6X8Q - chains H and L of the 3 polymer chains in the assembly; structure by X-ray diffraction, 1.60 A resolution.

Chain H:
Protein: 3D11 Fab heavy chain
Source organism: Mus musculus
Notes: antibody fragment or engineered binder
Chain sequence (215 residues; numbered 1 to 216 plus 4 insertion-coded residues; 5 numbers in that range are skipped by the numbering (no residue carries them; nothing is unmodelled there); the number before each row is that of its first residue; a row labelled like 82A-82C holds insertion residues (82A, then the next letters in order)):
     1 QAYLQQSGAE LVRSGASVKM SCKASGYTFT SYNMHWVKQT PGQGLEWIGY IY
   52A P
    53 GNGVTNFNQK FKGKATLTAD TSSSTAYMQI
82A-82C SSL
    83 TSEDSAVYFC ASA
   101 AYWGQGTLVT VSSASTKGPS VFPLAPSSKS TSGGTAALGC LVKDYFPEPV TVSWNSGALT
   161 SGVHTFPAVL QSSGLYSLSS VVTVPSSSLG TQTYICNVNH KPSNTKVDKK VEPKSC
Disordered / not traced: 1-2
Disulfide bonds: Cys22-Cys92, Cys140-Cys196

Chain L:
Protein: 3D11 Fab light chain
Source organism: Mus musculus
Notes: antibody fragment or engineered binder
Chain sequence (219 residues; row label = number of the first residue in the row; a row labelled like 27A-27E holds insertion residues (27A, then the next letters in order)):
     1 DVVMTQTPLT LSVTIGQPAS ISCKSSQ
27A-27E SLLYS
    28 DGKTYLNWLL QRPGQSPKRL ISLVSELDSG VPDRFTGSGS GTDFTLKISR VEAEDLGVYY
    88 CWQGTHFPRT FGGGTKLEIK RTVAAPSVFI FPPSDEQLKS GTASVVCLLN NFYPREAKVQ
   148 WKVDNALQSG NSQESVTEQD SKDSTYSLSS TLTLSKADYE KHKVYACEVT HQGLSSPVTK
   208 SFNRGEC
Disulfide bonds: Cys23-Cys88, Cys134-Cys194

Interface between chain H and chain L:
Disulfides between the chains: Cys216(H)-Cys214(L)
Pairs across the interface - 69 pairs, chain H then chain L:
  His35(H) with Trp89(L)
  Val37(H) with Phe98(L), hydrophobic
  Gln39(H) with Gln38(L), hydrogen bond; Tyr87(L), hydrogen bond
  Gln43(H) with Tyr87(L), hydrogen bond (backbone-side chain)
  Leu45(H) with Tyr87(L), hydrophobic; Phe98(L)
  Trp47(H) with Phe94(L), hydrophobic; Pro95(L), hydrophobic; Arg96(L)
  Tyr50(H) with Phe94(L), hydrophobic; Arg96(L)
  Asn58(H) with Phe94(L)
  Phe91(H) with Gln38(L); Ser43(L); Pro44(L)
  Ala95(H) with Arg46(L), hydrogen bond (backbone-side chain)
  Ala101(H) with Arg46(L); Asp55(L)
  Trp103(H) with Leu36(L), hydrophobic; Pro44(L)
  Gly104(H) with Ser43(L), hydrogen bond (backbone-side chain)
  Gln105(H) with Ser43(L)
  Phe122(H) with Ser121(L); Gln124(L)
  Pro123(H) with Ser121(L); Glu123(L)
  Leu124(H) with Phe118(L); Val133(L), hydrophobic
  Ala125(H) with Phe118(L)
  Lys129(H) with Phe116(L); Ile117(L), hydrogen bond (backbone-backbone); Lys207(L); Ser208(L), hydrogen bond (side chain-backbone)
  Ser130(H) with Phe116(L); Ile117(L); Phe118(L)
  Thr131(H) with Phe116(L); Lys207(L)
  Ser132(H) with Ser114(L); Phe116(L)
  Ala137(H) with Phe116(L), hydrophobic; Phe118(L); Leu135(L), hydrophobic
  Leu138(H) with Phe118(L), hydrophobic
  Leu141(H) with Ser131(L)
  His164(H) with Asn137(L), hydrogen bond; Asn138(L), hydrogen bond; Ser174(L), hydrogen bond
  Phe166(H) with Leu135(L), hydrophobic; Ser162(L); Thr164(L); Ser174(L); Leu175(L), hydrophobic; Ser176(L)
  Pro167(H) with Ser162(L), hydrogen bond (backbone-side chain); Val163(L)
  Val169(H) with Gln160(L); Glu161(L); Ser162(L)
  Leu170(H) with Gln160(L), hydrogen bond (backbone-side chain)
  Gln171(H) with Gln160(L)
  Val181(H) with Leu135(L), hydrophobic
  Thr183(H) with Asn137(L)
  Lys209(H) with Glu123(L), salt bridge
  Lys214(H) with Pro120(L); Cys214(L)
  Cys216(H) with Glu213(L); Cys214(L), disulfide
Other interface residues (no listed pair), chain H (44 interface residues in all): Asn33, Glu46, Asn60, Ser128, Thr135, Ala136, Lys143, Ser179
Other interface residues (no listed pair), chain L (40 interface residues in all): Val115, Pro119, Phe209

Overview:
44 residues of chain H and 40 residues of chain L are in contact, with 1 disulfide bond, 12 hydrogen bonds and
1 salt bridge. Polar pairs include Lys209(H)-Glu123(L), Gln39(H)-Gln38(L) and Gln39(H)-Tyr87(L).
Here chain H is 3D11 Fab heavy chain and chain L is 3D11 Fab light chain, both from Mus musculus. Entry 6X8Q
(Crystal structure of 3D11 Fab in complex with Plasmodium berghei circumsporozoite protein PAPP peptide) was
determined by X-ray diffraction together with 6X8S and 6X8U from the same study.
